Entry 6JR1 (X-ray diffraction, 2.40 A resolution); this record covers chains C and I of the 10 polymer chains in the assembly.

Chain C:
Molecule: Histone H2A type 1-B/E
From: Homo sapiens
UniProtKB: P04908 (H2A1B_HUMAN); residues 0-129 here correspond to UniProt positions 1-130 (UniProt number = residue number + 1)
Chain sequence (133 residues; numbered -3 to 129; the number before each row is that of its first residue; numbers below 1 keep their minus sign (Gly-3 is residue -3)):
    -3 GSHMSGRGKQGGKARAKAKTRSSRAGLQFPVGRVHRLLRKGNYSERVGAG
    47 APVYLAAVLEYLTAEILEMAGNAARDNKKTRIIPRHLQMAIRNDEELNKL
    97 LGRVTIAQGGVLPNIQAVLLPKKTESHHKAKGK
Not modelled in the structure: -3 to 10, 119-129
Modified positions: Mse0 (selenomethionine); Mse65 (selenomethionine); Mse85 (selenomethionine)
Sequence notes: expression tag (-3 to -1); engineered mutation Mse65 (Leu66 in P04908), Mse85 (Leu86 in P04908)
Curated features (UniProtKB/Swiss-Prot):
  - modified residue: Ser1 (N-acetylserine), Arg3 (Citrulline), Lys5 (N6-(2-hydroxyisobutyryl)lysine), Lys9 (N6-(2-hydroxyisobutyryl)lysine), Lys13 (N6-(beta-hydroxybutyryl)lysine), Lys36 (N6-(2-hydroxyisobutyryl)lysine), Lys74 (N6-(2-hydroxyisobutyryl)lysine), Lys75 (N6-(2-hydroxyisobutyryl)lysine), Lys95 (N6-(2-hydroxyisobutyryl)lysine), Gln104 (N5-methylglutamine), Lys118 (N6-(2-hydroxyisobutyryl)lysine), Lys119 (N6-crotonyllysine), Thr120 (Phosphothreonine), Lys125 (N6-crotonyllysine)
  - cross-link (Glycyl lysine isopeptide (Lys-Gly)): Lys13 (interchain with G-Cter in ubiquitin), Lys15 (interchain with G-Cter in ubiquitin), Lys119 (interchain with G-Cter in ubiquitin)

Chain I:
Molecule: 146-nt DNA strand
From: Homo sapiens
Sequence (146 nucleotides; each row starts with the number of its first residue):
     1 ATCAATATCCACCTGCAGATTCTACCAAAAGTGTATTTGGAAACTGCTCC
    51 ATCAAAAGGCATGTTCAGCTGAATTCAGCTGAACATGCCTTTTGATGGAG
   101 CAGTTTCCAAATACACTTTTGGTAGAATCTGCAGGTGGATATTGAT
Bound ions: Mn2+ site 1 near DG100 (its only coordinating residue here); Mn2+ site 2 near DG121 (its only coordinating residue here); Mn2+ site 3 near DG134 (its only coordinating residue here)

Interface between chain C and chain I:
Pairs across the interface (20):
  Arg11(C) - DA30(I)  base contact
  Arg11(C) - DG31(I)  hydrogen bond to the sugar
  Arg11(C) - DT32(I)  phosphate contact
  Ala12(C) - DG31(I)  phosphate contact
  Ala12(C) - DT32(I)  hydrogen bond to the phosphate
  Lys13(C) - DG31(I)  phosphate contact
  Ala14(C) - DA30(I)  phosphate contact
  Ala14(C) - DG31(I)  phosphate contact
  Lys15(C) - DA30(I)  hydrogen bond to the phosphate
  Lys15(C) - DG31(I)  hydrogen bond to the phosphate
  Thr16(C) - DA30(I)  phosphate contact
  Arg17(C) - DA30(I)  salt bridge to the phosphate
  Arg20(C) - DG31(I)  salt bridge to the phosphate
  Gly28(C) - DA30(I)  phosphate contact
  Arg29(C) - DA29(I)  phosphate contact
  Arg32(C) - DA29(I)  salt bridge to the phosphate
  Arg42(C) - DT37(I)  sugar contact
  Arg42(C) - DT38(I)  sugar contact
  Lys74(C) - DA11(I)  salt bridge to the phosphate
  Arg77(C) - DA19(I)  sugar contact
Interface residues without a listed pair, chain I (9 interface residues in all): DA28

Overview:
Chain C and chain I form an interface of 14 and 9 residues respectively, with 4 hydrogen bonds and 4 salt
bridges. Among the polar pairs are Arg11(C)-DG31(I), Ala12(C)-DT32(I) and Lys15(C)-DA30(I).
Chain C is Histone H2A type 1-B/E and chain I is a 146-nt DNA strand, both from Homo sapiens; the structure,
Crystal structure of the human nucleosome phased with 16 selenium atoms, was determined by X-ray diffraction,
deposited together with 6JR0.
